5EDJ - chain A; structure by X-ray diffraction, 2.30 A resolution.

[Chain A]
Protein: FrpC operon protein
From: Neisseria meningitidis MC58
UniProt: Q08840 (Q08840_NEIME); residue numbers follow UniProt; this construct covers 43-271
Chain sequence (231 residues; row label = number of the first residue in the row):
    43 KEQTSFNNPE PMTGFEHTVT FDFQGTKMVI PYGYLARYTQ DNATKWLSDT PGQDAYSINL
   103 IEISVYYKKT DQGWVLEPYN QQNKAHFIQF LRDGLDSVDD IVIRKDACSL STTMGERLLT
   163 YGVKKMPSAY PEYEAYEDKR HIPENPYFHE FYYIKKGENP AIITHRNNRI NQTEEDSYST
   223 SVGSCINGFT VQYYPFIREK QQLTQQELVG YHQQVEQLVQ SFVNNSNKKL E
Disordered / not traced: 43, 268-273
Construct notes: cloning artifact (272-273)
Disulfides: Cys-150/Cys-227

[In short]
Chain A is FrpC operon protein (Neisseria meningitidis MC58); the structure, Crystal structure of the
Neisseria meningitidis iron-regulated outer membrane lipoprotein FrpD, was determined by X-ray diffraction,
deposited together with 5EDF.
